PDB entry 8SMF | X-ray diffraction, 1.75 A resolution | chains A and D of the 4 polymer chains in the assembly

== Chain A (and D) ==
Molecule: Gp34.65
Notes: chain D of this document is another copy of the same molecule, construct and numbering; everything in this record applies to it too
UniProtKB: B6V311 (B6V311_BPSP1); residue numbers follow UniProt; this construct covers 1-89
Amino-acid sequence (90 residues; numbered 0 to 89; the number before each row is that of its first residue; numbering starts at 0):
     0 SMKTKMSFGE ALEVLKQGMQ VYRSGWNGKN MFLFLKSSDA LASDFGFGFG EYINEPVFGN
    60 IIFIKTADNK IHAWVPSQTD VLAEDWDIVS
Disordered / not traced: 0-3, 50-54, 89 (chain D: 0-3, 49-54, 89)
Construct notes: expression tag (0)
Ligand contacts: OJC ((2R,3R,3aS,5S,6R,7S,8R,11R,13S,15aR)-2-(6-amino-9H-purin-9-yl)-3,6,7,11,13-pentahydroxyoctahydro-2H,5H,11H,13H-5,8-epoxy-11lambda~5~,13lambda~5~-furo[2,3-g][1,3,5,9,2,4]tetraoxadiphosphacyclotetradecine-11,13-dione): W25, N26, G27, M30, I63, W73, V74, S76, T78, D79
UniProt features mapped onto this chain:
  - binding site (3'cADPR): W25, N26, W73, D79
  - binding site (Mg(2+)): S42
From the paper describing this entry:
  - binding site for OJC: W25, N26, I63, T65, D67, H71, W73, S76, T78, D79

== Interface between chain A and chain D ==
Residue-residue contacts (22):
  F7(A) with F7(D), hydrophobic; V80(D), hydrophobic
  G8(A) with G8(D)
  L11(A) with V80(D); L81(D), hydrophobic
  N59(A) with L81(D)
  I60(A) with Q77(D)
  I61(A) with Q77(D), hydrogen bond (backbone-side chain)
  W73(A) with Q77(D), hydrogen bond (backbone-side chain)
  P75(A) with P75(D)
  Q77(A) with N59(D); I60(D); I61(D), hydrogen bond (side chain-backbone); W73(D), hydrogen bond (side chain-backbone)
  V80(A) with F7(D), hydrophobic; L11(D); P75(D), hydrophobic
  L81(A) with L11(D), hydrophobic; K15(D); L34(D), hydrophobic; N59(D)
  E83(A) with K15(D), salt bridge
Other interface residues (no listed pair), chain A (16 interface residues in all): S6, L34, A72, S76
Other interface residues (no listed pair), chain D (14 interface residues in all): A72

== Summary ==
16 residues of chain A face 14 of chain D across their interface; the contacts include 4 hydrogen bonds and 1
salt bridge. Polar pairs include E83(A)-K15(D), I61(A)-Q77(D) and W73(A)-Q77(D). Chain A binds compound OJC.
From the paper: a binding site for OJC at W25(A), N26(A) and I63(A) among others.
Both chains are Gp34.65. Entry 8SMF (Structure of SPO1 phage Tad2 in complex with 1''-3' gcADPR) was
determined by X-ray diffraction together with 8SMD, 8SME and 8SMG from the same study.
